PDB entry 8YWT | electron microscopy, 2.80 A resolution | chains N and Y of the 16 polymer chains in the assembly

# Chain N
Molecule: V-type ATP synthase subunit I
Source organism: Thermus thermophilus HB8
Reference sequence: Q5SIT6 (Q5SIT6_THET8); residues 1-652 here = UniProt positions 1-652
Chain sequence (652 residues; each row starts with the number of its first residue):
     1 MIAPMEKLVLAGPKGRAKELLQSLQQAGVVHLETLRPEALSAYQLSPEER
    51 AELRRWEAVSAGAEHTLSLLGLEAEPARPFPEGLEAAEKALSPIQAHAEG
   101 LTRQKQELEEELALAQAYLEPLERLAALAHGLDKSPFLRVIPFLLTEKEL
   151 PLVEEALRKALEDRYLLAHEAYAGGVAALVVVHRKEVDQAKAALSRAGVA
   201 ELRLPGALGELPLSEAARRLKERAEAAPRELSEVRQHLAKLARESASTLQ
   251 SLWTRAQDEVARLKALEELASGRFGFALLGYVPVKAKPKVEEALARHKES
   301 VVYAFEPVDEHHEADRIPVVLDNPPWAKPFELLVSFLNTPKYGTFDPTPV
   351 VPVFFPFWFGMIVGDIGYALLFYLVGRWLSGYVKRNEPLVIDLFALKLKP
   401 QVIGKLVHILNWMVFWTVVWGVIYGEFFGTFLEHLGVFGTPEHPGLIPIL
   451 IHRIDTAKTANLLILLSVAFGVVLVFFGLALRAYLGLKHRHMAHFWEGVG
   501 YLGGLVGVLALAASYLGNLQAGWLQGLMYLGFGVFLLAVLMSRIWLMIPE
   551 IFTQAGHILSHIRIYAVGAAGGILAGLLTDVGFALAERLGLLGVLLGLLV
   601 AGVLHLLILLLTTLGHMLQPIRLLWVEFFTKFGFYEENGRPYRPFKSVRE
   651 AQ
Not modelled in the structure: 1-3
Reported in the primary citation:
  - catalytic residues: His616 (proposed by the authors, not directly observed)

# Chain Y
Molecule: V-type ATP synthase, subunit K
Source organism: Thermus thermophilus HB8
Reference sequence: Q5SIT7 (Q5SIT7_THET8); residues -18 to 80 here correspond to UniProt positions 1-99 (UniProt number = residue number + 19)
Chain sequence (102 residues; row label = number of the first residue in the row; numbers below 1 keep their minus sign (Met-18 is residue -18)):
   -18 MKKLLVTVLLAVFGALAFAAEEAAASGGLDRGLIAVGMGLAVGLAALGTG
    32 VAQARIGAAGVGAIAEDRSNFGTALIFLLLPETLVIFGLLIAFILNGRLH
    82 HH
Not modelled in the structure: -18 to 7, 81-83
Construct notes: expression tag (81-83)

# Interface between chain N and chain Y
Residue-residue contacts - 18 pairs, chain N then chain Y:
  Asp392(N) - Arg49(Y)
  Phe394(N) - Phe52(Y)  hydrophobic
  Ala395(N) - Arg49(Y)
  Thr456(N) - Phe74(Y)
  Thr456(N) - Ile75(Y)
  Ile562(N) - Phe68(Y)  hydrophobic
  Arg563(N) - Thr64(Y)
  Tyr565(N) - Leu71(Y)  hydrophobic
  Ala566(N) - Ile67(Y)
  Val567(N) - Ile67(Y)
  Ala570(N) - Phe74(Y)  hydrophobic
  Ile573(N) - Phe74(Y)  hydrophobic
  Leu614(N) - Leu60(Y)  hydrophobic
  Leu618(N) - Ile57(Y)
  Leu618(N) - Leu60(Y)  hydrophobic
  Gln619(N) - Leu61(Y)
  Gln619(N) - Thr64(Y)  hydrogen bond
  Arg622(N) - Leu61(Y)
Interface residues without a listed pair, chain N (19 interface residues in all): Leu393, Ile464, Ala569, Gly615
Interface residues without a listed pair, chain Y (15 interface residues in all): Ser50, Leu56, Glu63, Leu70

# Overview
Chain N and chain Y form an interface of 19 and 15 residues respectively, with 1 hydrogen bond. The
hydrogen-bonded pair is Gln619(N)-Thr64(Y). From the paper: the catalytic residue His616(N).
Chain N is V-type ATP synthase subunit I and chain Y is V-type ATP synthase, subunit K, both from Thermus
thermophilus HB8; the structure, The isolated Vo domain of V/A-ATPase from Thermus thermophilus, was
determined by electron microscopy, deposited together with 8YXZ, 8YY0 and 8YY1.
